PDB entry 9G00 | electron microscopy, 2.88 A resolution | chains D and F of the 6 polymer chains in the assembly

[Chain D]
Name: CO-methylating acetyl-CoA synthase
Source organism: Clostridium autoethanogenum DSM 10061
Notes: EC 2.3.1.169
Reference sequence: F8TEQ9 (F8TEQ9_9CLOT); residues 1-708 here = UniProt positions 1-708
Amino-acid sequence (708 residues; each row starts with the number of its first residue):
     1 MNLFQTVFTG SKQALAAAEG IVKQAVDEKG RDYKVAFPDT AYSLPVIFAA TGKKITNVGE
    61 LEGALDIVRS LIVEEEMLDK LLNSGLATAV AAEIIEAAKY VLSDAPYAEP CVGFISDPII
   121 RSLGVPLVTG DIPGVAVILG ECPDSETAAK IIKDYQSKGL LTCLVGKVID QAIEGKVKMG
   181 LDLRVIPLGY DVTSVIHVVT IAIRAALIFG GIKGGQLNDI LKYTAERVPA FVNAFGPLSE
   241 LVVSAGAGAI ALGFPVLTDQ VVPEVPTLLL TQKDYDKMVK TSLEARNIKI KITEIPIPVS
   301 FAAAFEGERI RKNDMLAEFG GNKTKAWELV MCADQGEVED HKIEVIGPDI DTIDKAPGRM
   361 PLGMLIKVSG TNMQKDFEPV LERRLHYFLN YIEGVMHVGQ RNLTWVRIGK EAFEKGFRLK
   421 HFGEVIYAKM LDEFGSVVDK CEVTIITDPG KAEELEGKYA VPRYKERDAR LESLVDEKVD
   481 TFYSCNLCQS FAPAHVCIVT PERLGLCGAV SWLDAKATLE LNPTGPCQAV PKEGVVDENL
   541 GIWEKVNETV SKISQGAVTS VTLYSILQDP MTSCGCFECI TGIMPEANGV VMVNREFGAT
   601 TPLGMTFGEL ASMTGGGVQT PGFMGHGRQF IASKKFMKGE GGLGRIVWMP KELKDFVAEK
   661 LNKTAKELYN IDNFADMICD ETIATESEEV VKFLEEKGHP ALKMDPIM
Ion coordination: 4Fe-4S cluster Fe: C485, C488, C497, C507; Ni2+ site 1: C488, C574, C576 (together with 4Fe-4S cluster); Ni2+ site 2: C574, G575, C576
Ligand contacts:
  - cobalamin (B12): L487, S490, F491, C507, A509, V510, G575, C576, F577, E578, R595
  - 4Fe-4S cluster (SF4): C485, N486, L487, C488, H495, C497, G505, L506, C507, V510, C574, C576

[Chain F]
Name: Corrinoid iron-sulfur protein large subunit
Source organism: Clostridium autoethanogenum DSM 10061
Reference sequence: F8TEQ7 (F8TEQ7_9CLOT); residue numbers follow UniProt; this construct covers 1-450
Amino-acid sequence (450 residues; each row starts with the number of its first residue):
     1 MALTGLNIFK LTPKKNCKDC GFPTCLAFSM KVAAGAVEIG KCPHMSDEAM EKLAEATAPI
    61 MKTITIGKGD NEYKLGGETV LFRHEKTFVN RNRFAVAFSD SMDDAEVDAK IQHIKDVDYV
   121 RIGEQMKTEF AAIKYAGNKD KYLALINKIK ASGVKVAYAL VCEDVAVMKE ALPLVKDENP
   181 LVYGANKDNF KEMVELVKGD KLALGVKADG LEALYGLVEE IQKLGYKNLV LDPGGKSIKE
   241 AFENTVQIRR INIEGQDRTF GYPSIIFLDE LTKADKFMEV ALSTLFTLKY GSLLVLSDMD
   301 YSRALPLYSI RQNVFTDPQK PMTVDLGIHG INNPDENSPV LCTVDFALTY FLVSGEVERS
   361 KVPVWMVIPD AGGYSVLTSW AAGKFTGAAI ADEIKKCGIA EKTKNRTLLI PGKVAVLKGE
   421 LEELLPDWNI VISSTEAMFI PKLLKELTAK
Disordered / not traced: 1-4, 447-450
Ion coordination: 4Fe-4S cluster Fe: C17, C20, C25, C42
Ligand contacts:
  - cobalamin (B12): P321, L341, C342, F346, T349, L352, V353, G373, Y374, S375, V376, L377, T378, A381, A382, L409, I410, P411, G412, K413, S433, S434, T435, E436, A437, F439, I440
  - 4Fe-4S cluster (SF4): T12, P13, K15, N16, C17, K18, D19, C20, F22, P23, T24, C25, F28, C42, P43

[Interface between chain D and chain F]
Pairs across the interface - 31 pairs, chain D then chain F:
  A304(D) - I432(F)
  E306(D) - A415(F)
  G307(D) - A415(F)
  G307(D) - V416(F)
  G307(D) - K418(F)
  G307(D) - G419(F)  hydrogen bond (backbone-backbone)
  E308(D) - K418(F)
  R309(D) - V416(F)
  R309(D) - G419(F)
  R309(D) - E420(F)
  F491(D) - Q319(F)  hydrogen bond (backbone-side chain)
  P493(D) - H84(F)
  I583(D) - L26(F)
  P585(D) - F9(F)  hydrophobic
  P602(D) - T24(F)
  L603(D) - T24(F)  hydrogen bond (backbone-side chain)
  L603(D) - L26(F)  hydrophobic
  L603(D) - A27(F)
  G604(D) - P23(F)
  M605(D) - A27(F)  hydrophobic
  M613(D) - M30(F)  hydrophobic
  G616(D) - Q319(F)
  P621(D) - L6(F)
  G622(D) - L6(F)
  F623(D) - L26(F)  hydrophobic
  F623(D) - M30(F)  hydrophobic
  E686(D) - K18(F)  salt bridge
  S687(D) - N16(F)  hydrogen bond
  M708(D) - L6(F)  hydrophobic
  M708(D) - F9(F)  hydrophobic
  M708(D) - K10(F)
Interface residues without a listed pair, chain D (24 interface residues in all): L567, C574, E586

[Overview]
24 residues of chain D face 18 of chain F across their interface; the contacts include 4 hydrogen bonds and 1
salt bridge. Polar contacts include E686(D)-K18(F), F491(D)-Q319(F) and L603(D)-T24(F). Cobalamin is bound
between chain D and chain F. Bound to chain D: 4Fe-4S cluster.
Chain D is CO-methylating acetyl-CoA synthase and chain F is Corrinoid iron-sulfur protein large subunit, both
from Clostridium autoethanogenum DSM 10061; the structure, Structure of carbon monoxide
dehydrogenase/acetyl-CoA synthase (CODH/ACS) in complex with corrinoid iron-sulfur protein (CoFeSP) from
Clostridium ..., was determined by electron microscopy together with 9FZY, 9FZZ, 9G01, 9G02, 9G03 and 9G7I
from the same study.
